PDB entry 1THR | X-ray diffraction, 2.30 A resolution | chains L and H of the 3 polymer chains in the assembly

Chain L:
Name: Alpha-thrombin (small subunit)
From: Homo sapiens
Notes: EC 3.4.21.5
UniProtKB: P00734 (THRB_HUMAN); aligned to UniProt positions 328-341 over residues 1-14 (the alignment contains insertions or deletions, so no single offset holds)
Amino-acid sequence (36 residues; row label = number of the first residue in the row; a row labelled like 14A-14N holds insertion residues (14A, then the next letters in order)):
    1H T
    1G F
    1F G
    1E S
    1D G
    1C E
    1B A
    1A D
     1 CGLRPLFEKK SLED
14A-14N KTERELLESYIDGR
Unresolved in the structure: 1H, 1G, 1F, 1E, 1D, 1C, 14L-14N

Chain H:
Name: Alpha-thrombin (large subunit)
From: Homo sapiens
Notes: EC 3.4.21.5
UniProtKB: P00734 (THRB_HUMAN); the construct lacks a stretch of the UniProt sequence and is renumbered around it, so the offset changes along the chain: 16-36 = UniProt 364-384; 37-60 = UniProt 386-409; 61-77 = UniProt 419-435; 78-97 = UniProt 437-456; 7 more segments
Amino-acid sequence (259 residues; row label = number of the first residue in the row; note: 3 numbers in that range are skipped by the numbering (no residue carries them; nothing is unmodelled there); a row labelled like 60A-60I holds insertion residues (60A, then the next letters in order)):
    16 IVEGSDAEIG MSPWQVMLFR K
   36A S
    37 PQELLCGASL ISDRWVLTAA HCLL
60A-60I YPPWDKNFT
    61 ENDLLVRIGK HSRTRYE
   77A R
    78 NIEKISMLEK IYIHPRYNWR
   97A E
    98 NLDRDIALMK LKKPVAFSDY IHPVCLPDRE TA
129A-129C ASL
   130 LQAGYKGRVT GWGNLKET
147A-147G WTANVGK
   150 GQPSVLQVVN LPIVERPVCK DSTRIRITDN MFCAG
  184A Y
   185 KP
186A-186D DEGK
   187 RGDACEGDSG GPFVMKSP
204A-204B FN
   205 NRWYQMGIVS WGE
   219 GCD
  221A R
   222 DGKYGFYTHV FRLKKWIQKV IDQFGE
Unresolved in the structure: 147A-147G
Curated features (UniProtKB/Swiss-Prot):
  - region: Ala183 to Val200 (High affinity receptor-binding region which is also known as the TP508 peptide)
  - active site (Charge relay system): His57, Asp102, Ser195
  - glycosylation: Asn60G (N-linked (GlcNAc...) (complex) asparagine)
Disulfide bonds: Cys42-Cys58, Cys168-Cys182, Cys191-Cys220

How chain L and chain H interact:
Pairs across the interface (59):
  Cys1(L) with Pro120(H); Val121(H); Cys122(H), disulfide; Arg206(H), hydrogen bond (backbone-side chain)
  Asp1A(L) with His119(H), hydrogen bond (backbone-side chain); Arg206(H)
  Ala1B(L) with Arg206(H), hydrogen bond (backbone-side chain)
  Gly2(L) with Trp29(H); Pro120(H), hydrogen bond (backbone-backbone); Val121(H); Cys122(H); Arg206(H); Trp207(H), hydrogen bond (backbone-backbone)
  Leu3(L) with His119(H), hydrogen bond (backbone-side chain); Asn205(H); Arg206(H)
  Arg4(L) with Gly25(H); Met26(H), hydrogen bond (side chain-backbone); Pro28(H); Trp29(H); Trp207(H)
  Pro5(L) with Ser115(H); Asp116(H); His119(H)
  Leu6(L) with Ile24(H); Asp116(H)
  Phe7(L) with Glu23(H); Ile24(H); Gly25(H); Met26(H)
  Glu8(L) with Lys202(H), salt bridge; Asn205(H); Trp207(H), hydrogen bond
  Lys9(L) with His119(H)
  Asp14(L) with Glu23(H); Met26(H); Arg137(H), salt bridge; Trp207(H)
  Lys14A(L) with Glu23(H), salt bridge
  Thr14B(L) with Arg137(H), hydrogen bond; Asn159(H), hydrogen bond
  Glu14C(L) with Arg137(H); Lys202(H), salt bridge
  Glu14E(L) with Lys135(H), salt bridge; Asn159(H), hydrogen bond; Tyr184A(H), hydrogen bond
  Leu14F(L) with Lys135(H); Asn159(H); Trp207(H), hydrophobic
  Leu14G(L) with Lys202(H); Pro204(H), hydrophobic
  Ser14I(L) with Gly133(H); Tyr134(H); Lys135(H), hydrogen bond (side chain-backbone)
  Tyr14J(L) with Tyr134(H), hydrophobic; Lys135(H), hydrogen bond (side chain-backbone); Met201(H); Lys202(H); Pro204(H), hydrophobic
Other interface residues (no listed pair), chain H (28 interface residues in all): Tyr117, Leu129C, Gly136, Ser203
Cross-chain cystine bridges: Cys1(L)-Cys122(H)

In short:
20 residues of chain L and 28 residues of chain H are in contact; the contacts include 1 disulfide bond, 14
hydrogen bonds and 5 salt bridges. Polar pairs include Glu8(L)-Lys202(H), Lys14A(L)-Glu23(H) and
Glu14E(L)-Lys135(H). From UniProt: 3 active-site residues on chain H.
Chain L is Alpha-thrombin (small subunit) and chain H is Alpha-thrombin (large subunit), both from Homo
sapiens; the structure, Structures of thrombin complexes with a designed and a natural exosite inhibitor, was
determined by X-ray diffraction, deposited together with 1THS.
